PDB entry 1KNP | X-ray diffraction, 2.60 A resolution | chain A

== Chain A ==
Molecule: L-aspartate oxidase
Source organism: Escherichia coli
Notes: EC 1.4.3.16
UniProtKB: P10902 (NADB_ECOLI); residues 1-540 here = UniProt positions 1-540
Chain sequence (540 residues; each row starts with the number of its first residue):
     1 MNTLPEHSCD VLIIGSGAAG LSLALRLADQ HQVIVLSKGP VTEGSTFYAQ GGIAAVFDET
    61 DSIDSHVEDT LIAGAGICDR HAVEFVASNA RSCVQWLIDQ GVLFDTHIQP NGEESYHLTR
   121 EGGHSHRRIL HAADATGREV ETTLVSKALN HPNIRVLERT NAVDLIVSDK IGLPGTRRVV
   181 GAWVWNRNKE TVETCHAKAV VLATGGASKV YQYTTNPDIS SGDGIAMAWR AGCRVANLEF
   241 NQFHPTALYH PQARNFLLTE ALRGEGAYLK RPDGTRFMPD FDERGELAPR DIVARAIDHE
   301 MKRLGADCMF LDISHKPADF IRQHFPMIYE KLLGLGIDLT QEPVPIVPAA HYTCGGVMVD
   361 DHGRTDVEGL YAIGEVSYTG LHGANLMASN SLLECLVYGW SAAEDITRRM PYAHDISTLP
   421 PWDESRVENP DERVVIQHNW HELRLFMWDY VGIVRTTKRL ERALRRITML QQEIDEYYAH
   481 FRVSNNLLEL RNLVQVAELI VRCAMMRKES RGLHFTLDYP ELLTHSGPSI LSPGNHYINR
Disordered / not traced: 1-4, 534-540
Construct notes: engineered mutation Leu386 (Arg in P10902)
Ion coordination: Na+: Thr353, Gly355, Glu375, Ser377
Small-molecule neighbours:
  - FAD (flavin-adenine dinucleotide): Ile14, Gly15, Ser16, Gly17, Ala18, Ala19, Leu36, Ser37, Lys38, Gly39, Glu43, Gly44, Ser45, Thr46, Tyr48, Ala49, Gln50, Gly51, Gly52, Thr160, Asn161, Ala162, Ala203, Thr204, Gly205, Thr215, Asn216, Ile219, Asp223, Met227, Leu257, His351, Tyr352, Gly374, Glu375, Ser389, Asn390, Ser391, Leu392, Leu393, Cys395
  - succinic acid (SIN): Gln50, Gly51, Glu121, His244, Leu257, Thr259, Glu260, Ala261, Arg290, His351, Leu386, Ala388, Ser389, Ser391
UniProt features mapped onto this chain:
  - active site: Arg290 (Proton donor/acceptor)
  - binding site (FAD): Ser16 to Ala19, Lys38, Ser45 to Gly52, Asn161, Ala162, Asp223, Glu375, Ser391, Leu392
  - binding site (succinate): His244, Thr259, Glu260, Ser389
  - site: Glu121 (Important in orienting the L-aspartate substrate)
  - mutagenesis: Glu43 to Tyr48 (Loss of activity. Has largely lost both FAD and ligand-binding properties), Glu43 to Ser45 (Loss of activity. Has largely lost both FAD and ligand-binding properties), Glu43 (E43R: 2-fold increase in Kd for FAD. Retains 15% of specific activity), Ser45 (S45H: Loss of activity. Has largely lost both FAD and ligand-binding properties), Glu121 (E121A: Retains reduced benzyl viologen:fumarate oxidoreductase activity, with almost the same catalytic efficiency. Lacks L-aspartate:oxygen and L-aspartate:fumarate oxidoreductase activities ...), His244 (H244A: 18-fold decrease in catalytic efficiency with both oxygen and fumarate as electron acceptors. Decreases FAD binding ...), Arg290 (R290L: Loss of activity with both oxygen and fumarate as electron acceptors. Decreases FAD binding), His351 (H351A: 1170-fold decrease in catalytic efficiency with oxygen as electron acceptor. 83-fold decrease in catalytic efficiency with fumarate as electron acceptor. Decreases FAD binding ...)

== In short ==
Ligands of chain A: flavin-adenine dinucleotide and succinic acid. Thr353, Gly355, Glu375 and Ser377 form the
Na+ site. From UniProt: active-site residue Arg290, 19 FAD-binding residues, 4 succinate-binding residues and
10 mutagenesis sites.
Chain A is L-aspartate oxidase (Escherichia coli); the structure, E. coli L-aspartate oxidase: mutant R386L in
complex with succinate, was determined by X-ray diffraction together with 1KNR from the same study.
